Entry 2BOZ (X-ray diffraction, 2.40 A resolution); this record covers chains H and L of the 3 polymer chains in the assembly.

[Chain H]
Name: Reaction center protein H chain
Source organism: Rhodobacter sphaeroides
UniProtKB: P11846 (RCEH_RHOSH); residue numbers follow UniProt; this construct covers 1-260
Amino-acid sequence (260 residues; row label = number of the first residue in the row):
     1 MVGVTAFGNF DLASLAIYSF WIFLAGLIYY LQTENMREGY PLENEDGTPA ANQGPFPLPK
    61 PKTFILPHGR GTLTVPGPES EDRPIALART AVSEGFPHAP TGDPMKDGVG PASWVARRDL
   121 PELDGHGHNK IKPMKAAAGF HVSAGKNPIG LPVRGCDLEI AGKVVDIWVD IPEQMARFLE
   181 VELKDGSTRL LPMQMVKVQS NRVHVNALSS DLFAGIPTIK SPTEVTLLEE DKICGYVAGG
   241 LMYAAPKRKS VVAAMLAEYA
Not modelled in the structure: 1-10, 252-260

[Chain L]
Name: Reaction center protein L chain
Source organism: Rhodobacter sphaeroides
UniProtKB: P02954 (RCEL_RHOSH); residues 1-281 here = UniProt positions 1-281
Amino-acid sequence (281 residues; each row starts with the number of its first residue):
     1 ALLSFERKYR VPGGTLVGGN LFDFWVGPFY VGFFGVATFF FAALGIILIA WSAVLQGTWN
    61 PQLISVYPPA LEYGLGGAPL AKGGLWQIIT ICATGAFVSW ALREVEICRK LGIGYHIPFA
   121 FAFAILAYLT LVLFRPVMMG AWGYAFPYGI WTHLDWVSNT GYTYGNFHYN PAHMIAISFF
   181 FTNALALALH GALVLSAANP EKGKEMRTPD HEDTFFRDLV GYSIGTLGIH RLGLLLSLSA
   241 VFFSALCMII TGTIWFDQWV DWWQWWVKLP WWANIPGGIN G
Ion coordination: bacteriochlorophyll a Mg site 1 near His153 (its only coordinating residue here); bacteriochlorophyll a Mg site 2 near His173 (its only coordinating residue here); Fe ion: His190, His230 (shared with 3 residues of chain M)
Small-molecule neighbours:
  - bacteriochlorophyll a (BCL), molecule 1: Ile46, Ile49, Phe97, Tyr128, Leu131, Phe146, Ile150, Trp151, His153, Leu154, Trp156, Val157
  - bacteriochlorophyll a (BCL), molecule 2: Phe97, Phe121, Ala124, Ile125, Ala127, Tyr128, Leu131, Trp156, Val157, Ser158, Thr160, Gly161, Tyr162, Asn166, Phe167, His168, His173, Ala176, Ile177, Phe180, Phe181, Val241, Ser244, Ala245, Cys247, Met248
  - bacteriochlorophyll a (BCL), molecule 3: Val157, Tyr162, His168, Phe181
  - bacteriochlorophyll a (BCL), molecule 4: His168, Met174, Ile177, Ser178, Phe181, Thr182, Leu185
  - bacteriopheophytin a (BPH), molecule 1: Thr38, Phe41, Ala42, Gly45, Ile46, Ile49, Ile89, Cys92, Ala93, Ala96, Phe97, Trp100, Glu104, Ile117, Ala120, Phe121, Phe123, Ala124, Tyr128, Phe146, Tyr148, Gly149, Ile150, His153, Phe180, Ser237, Leu238, Val241
  - bacteriopheophytin a (BPH), molecule 2: Phe181, Ala184, Leu185, Ala188, Leu189, Phe216, Leu219, Val220
  - ubiquinone-10 (U10), molecule 1: Val26, Phe29, Tyr30, Val31, Gly35, Thr38, Phe39, Trp100, Arg103
  - ubiquinone-10 (U10), molecule 2: Met174, Ile175, Ser178, Phe179, Thr182, Leu185, Ala186, Leu189, His190, Leu193, Val194, Glu212, Asp213, Phe216, Tyr222, Ser223, Ile224, Gly225, Thr226, Ile229, Leu232, Leu236, Trp263

[How chain H and chain L interact]
Residue-residue contacts (70; chain H residue first):
  Gly39(H) with Leu3(L); Ser4(L), hydrogen bond (backbone-backbone); Phe5(L)
  Tyr40(H) with Leu3(L), hydrophobic
  Leu42(H) with Ala1(L); Leu2(L); Leu3(L), hydrophobic
  Glu43(H) with Ala1(L), hydrogen bond (backbone-backbone); Leu2(L), hydrogen bond (backbone-backbone); Ser4(L)
  Glu45(H) with Arg7(L)
  Ala50(H) with Ala1(L)
  Lys62(H) with Asn199(L), hydrogen bond
  Phe64(H) with Ala198(L); Met206(L), hydrophobic
  Ile65(H) with Gly203(L); Lys204(L); Glu205(L); Met206(L), hydrogen bond (backbone-backbone)
  Leu66(H) with Glu205(L); Met206(L), hydrophobic
  Pro67(H) with Glu205(L); Met206(L)
  Glu79(H) with Ser4(L), hydrogen bond
  Glu81(H) with Ser4(L); Phe5(L); Lys8(L), salt bridge
  Arg83(H) with Lys8(L)
  Ile85(H) with Lys8(L)
  Leu87(H) with Arg7(L); Lys8(L); Val11(L), hydrophobic
  Ala88(H) with Arg7(L)
  Arg89(H) with Arg7(L)
  Gly95(H) with Phe24(L); Trp25(L), hydrogen bond (backbone-backbone)
  Phe96(H) with Phe24(L), hydrophobic
  Pro97(H) with Arg10(L); Val11(L); Pro12(L); Asp23(L); Trp25(L)
  His98(H) with Arg7(L); Arg10(L), hydrogen bond (backbone-backbone); Val11(L); Pro12(L)
  Val109(H) with Lys8(L)
  Gly110(H) with Lys8(L), hydrogen bond (backbone-backbone); Tyr9(L); Val11(L)
  Pro111(H) with Val11(L); Lys110(L); Gly112(L)
  Ser113(H) with Lys8(L); Tyr9(L)
  Trp114(H) with Lys8(L)
  Asp124(H) with Asp210(L)
  Gly125(H) with Thr208(L); Asp210(L), hydrogen bond (backbone-side chain)
  Pro172(H) with Asp210(L)
  Glu173(H) with Pro209(L); Thr226(L), hydrogen bond
  Met175(H) with Leu227(L), hydrophobic
  Ala238(H) with Gly112(L)
  Met242(H) with Pro12(L); Gly13(L); Gly14(L); Arg109(L); Lys110(L)
  Tyr243(H) with Val11(L)
Other interface residues (no listed pair), chain H (40 interface residues in all): Pro41, Ala99, Pro100, Val115, Lys130
Other interface residues (no listed pair), chain L (32 interface residues in all): Leu111, Asp213

[Summary]
40 residues of chain H face 32 of chain L across their interface, with 11 hydrogen bonds and 1 salt bridge.
Polar pairs include Glu81(H)-Lys8(L), Lys62(H)-Asn199(L) and Glu79(H)-Ser4(L). Chain L binds 4 copies of
bacteriochlorophyll a, bacteriopheophytin a and ubiquinone-10.
Here chain H is Reaction center protein H chain and chain L is Reaction center protein L chain, both from
Rhodobacter sphaeroides. Entry 2BOZ (Photosynthetic Reaction Center Mutant With Gly M203 Replaced With Leu)
was determined by X-ray diffraction.
